2WGU - chains A and B of the 3 polymer chains in the assembly; structure by X-ray diffraction, 1.80 A resolution.

# Chain A (and B)
Molecule: Fiber protein
Source organism: Human adenovirus 37
Notes: fragment: fibre head, residues 177-365; chain B of this document is another copy of the same molecule, construct and numbering; everything in this record applies to it too
Reference sequence: Q64823 (Q64823_9ADEN); residue numbers follow UniProt; this construct covers 177-365
Chain sequence (194 residues; numbered 172 to 365; the number before each row is that of its first residue):
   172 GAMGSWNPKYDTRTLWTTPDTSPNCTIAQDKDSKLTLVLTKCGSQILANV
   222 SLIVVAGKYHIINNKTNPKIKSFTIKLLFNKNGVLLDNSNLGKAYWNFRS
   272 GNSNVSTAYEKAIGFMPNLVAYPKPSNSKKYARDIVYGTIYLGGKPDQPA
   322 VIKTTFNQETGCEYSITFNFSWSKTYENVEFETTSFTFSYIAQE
Unresolved in the structure: 172-180 (chain B: 172-182)
Bound ions: Zn2+: His231, Glu351
Small-molecule neighbours:
  - 42D (3,5-dideoxy-5-[(methoxycarbonyl)amino]-D-glycero-alpha-D-galacto-non-2-ulopyranosonic acid), molecule 1: Tyr308, Gly309, Thr310, Val322, Ser344
  - 42D, molecule 2: Tyr312, Pro317, Asp318, Pro320, Lys345

# Chain A / chain B interface
Contacting residue pairs - 45 pairs, chain A then chain B:
  Thr185(A) - Ser215(B)
  Trp187(A) - Ile362(B)  hydrophobic
  Pro190(A) - Val291(B)
  Pro190(A) - Ala292(B)
  Pro190(A) - Arg304(B)  hydrogen bond (backbone-side chain)
  Asp191(A) - Arg304(B)  hydrogen bond (backbone-side chain)
  Thr192(A) - Tyr302(B)
  Thr192(A) - Arg304(B)
  Thr207(A) - Arg304(B)  hydrogen bond
  Val209(A) - Gln216(B)  hydrogen bond (backbone-side chain)
  Val209(A) - Ile362(B)  hydrophobic
  Thr211(A) - Cys213(B)
  Thr211(A) - Gln216(B)  hydrogen bond
  Cys213(A) - Cys213(B)  hydrophobic
  Leu218(A) - Gln216(B)  hydrogen bond (backbone-side chain)
  Asn220(A) - Gln216(B)
  Asn220(A) - Ser360(B)
  Ser222(A) - Arg304(B)
  Ile224(A) - Tyr302(B)  hydrophobic
  Arg270(A) - Ser215(B)  hydrogen bond
  Arg270(A) - Asn289(B)
  Arg270(A) - Ala363(B)  hydrogen bond (side chain-backbone)
  Arg270(A) - Gln364(B)  hydrogen bond (side chain-backbone)
  Arg270(A) - Glu365(B)
  Asn273(A) - Asn289(B)  hydrogen bond
  Asn273(A) - Val291(B)
  Tyr312(A) - Tyr308(B)  hydrophobic
  Gly314(A) - Ala303(B)
  Gly315(A) - Ala303(B)
  Gly315(A) - Ile306(B)
  Gly315(A) - Tyr308(B)  hydrogen bond (backbone-side chain)
  Lys316(A) - Tyr308(B)
  Pro317(A) - Tyr308(B)
  Glu351(A) - Lys300(B)  salt bridge
  Glu353(A) - Tyr302(B)
  Glu353(A) - Ala303(B)  hydrogen bond (side chain-backbone)
  Thr354(A) - Ala303(B)
  Thr354(A) - Arg304(B)  hydrogen bond (backbone-backbone)
  Thr355(A) - Ala303(B)
  Thr355(A) - Ile306(B)
  Thr355(A) - Tyr308(B)
  Ser356(A) - Arg304(B)  hydrogen bond (side chain-backbone)
  Ser356(A) - Ile306(B)  hydrogen bond (backbone-backbone)
  Ser356(A) - Val307(B)
  Thr358(A) - Ser360(B)  hydrogen bond
Interface residues without a listed pair, chain A (29 interface residues in all): Thr183, Leu210, Ala219
Interface residues without a listed pair, chain B (24 interface residues in all): Gly214, Leu218, Tyr293, Lys301, Lys324, Phe359

# Summary
29 residues of chain A face 24 of chain B across their interface, with 16 hydrogen bonds and 1 salt bridge.
Among the polar pairs are Glu351(A)-Lys300(B), Pro190(A)-Arg304(B) and Asp191(A)-Arg304(B). Chain A binds
compound 42D. His231(A) and Glu351(A) coordinate Zn2+.
Chain A and chain B are both Fiber protein (Human adenovirus 37); the structure, Structure of human adenovirus
serotype 37 fibre head in complex with a sialic acid derivative, O-Methyl ..., was determined by X-ray
diffraction, deposited together with 2WGT.
